PDB entry 6V6W | X-ray diffraction, 6.50 A resolution (low resolution: residue-level contacts below are approximate; hydrogen-bond / salt-bridge calls are withheld) | chains G and I of the 6 polymer chains in the assembly

[Chain G]
Protein: Envelope glycoprotein gp120
Organism: Human immunodeficiency virus 1
Reference sequence: Q2N0S6 (Q2N0S6_9HIV1); the construct lacks a stretch of the UniProt sequence and is renumbered around it, so the offset changes along the chain: 31-140 = UniProt 30-139; 149-185 = UniProt 140-176; 188-309 = UniProt 187-308; 312-321 = UniProt 309-318; 2 more segments
Amino-acid sequence (485 residues; each row starts with the number of its first residue; note: 13 numbers in that range are skipped by the numbering (no residue carries them; nothing is unmodelled there); a row labelled like 185A-185J holds insertion residues (185A, then the next letters in order)):
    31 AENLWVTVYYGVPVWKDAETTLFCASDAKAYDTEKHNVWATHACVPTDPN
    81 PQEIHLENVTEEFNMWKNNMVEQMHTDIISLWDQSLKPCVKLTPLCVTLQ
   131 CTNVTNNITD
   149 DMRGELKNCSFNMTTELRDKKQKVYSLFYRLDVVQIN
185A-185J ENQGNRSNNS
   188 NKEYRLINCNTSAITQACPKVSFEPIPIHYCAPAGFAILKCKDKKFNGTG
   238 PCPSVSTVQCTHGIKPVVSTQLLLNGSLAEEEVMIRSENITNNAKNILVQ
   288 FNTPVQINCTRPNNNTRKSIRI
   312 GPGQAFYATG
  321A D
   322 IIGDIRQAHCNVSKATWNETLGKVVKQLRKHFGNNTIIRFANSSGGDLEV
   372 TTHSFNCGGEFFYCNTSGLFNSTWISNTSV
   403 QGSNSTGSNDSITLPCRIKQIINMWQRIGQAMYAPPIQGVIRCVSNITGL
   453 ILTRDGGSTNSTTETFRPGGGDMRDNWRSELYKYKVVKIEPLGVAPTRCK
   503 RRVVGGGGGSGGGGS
Unresolved in the structure: 31-32, 185A-185J, 403-409, 505-517
Disulfide bonds: Cys54-Cys74, Cys119-Cys205, Cys126-Cys196, Cys131-Cys157, Cys218-Cys247, Cys228-Cys239, Cys296-Cys331, Cys378-Cys445, Cys385-Cys418
Glycans and other covalent adducts: glycan linked to Asn88, Asn332; N-acetylglucosamine (NAG) linked to Asn133, Asn137, Asn156, Asn234, Asn262, Asn295, Asn301, Asn339, Asn363, Asn448
Differences from the reference sequence: conflict Asp62 (Glu61 in Q2N0S6), Asn332 (Thr330 in Q2N0S6), Cys501 (Ala498 in Q2N0S6); expression tag (507-517)
Reported in the primary citation:
  - mutagenesis - N301A: decreased binding to 438-B11
  - mutagenesis - N137A, N156A, N295A: unchanged binding to 438-B11

[Chain I]
Protein: B11 DSS Fab heavy chain
Organism: Human immunodeficiency virus 1
Notes: antibody fragment or engineered binder
Amino-acid sequence (235 residues; row label = number of the first residue in the row; note: 3 numbers in that range are skipped by the numbering (no residue carries them; nothing is unmodelled there); a row labelled like 82A-82C holds insertion residues (82A, then the next letters in order)):
     1 QVQLVQSGAEVRKPGSSVTISCKPVGGTFTNFAIHWVRQAPGQGLEWVGG
    51 RV
   52A P
    53 VVGIYKYGKKFHDRLRLYEDDPMKTVFLEL
82A-82C RSL
    83 TSDDTGVYYCTRWRG
97A-97E AGMAP
100C-100M YDTSSYYNDAS
   101 DVWGPGTKVIVSAASTKGPSVFPLAPSSKSTSGGTAALGCLVKDYFPEPV
   151 TVSWNSGALTSGVHTFPAVLQSSGLYSLSSVVTVPSSSLGTQTYICNVNH
   201 KPSNTKVDKKVEPKSCDK
Unresolved in the structure: 97A-97E, 130-131, 217-218
Disulfide bonds: Cys22-Cys92, Cys140-Cys196

[Interface between chain G and chain I]
Residue-residue contacts (8; chain G residue first):
  Ile323(G) - Asp73(I)
  Gly324(G) - Lys76(I)
  Asp325(G) - Phe29(I)
  Asp325(G) - Thr30(I)
  Asp325(G) - Lys76(I)
  Arg327(G) - Asp100D(I)
  Arg327(G) - Thr100E(I)
  Gln328(G) - Tyr100C(I)
Other interface residues (no listed pair), chain G (6 interface residues in all): Thr415

[In short]
Chain G and chain I form an interface of 6 and 7 residues respectively. Covalently linked N-acetylglucosamine:
at Asn88(G), Asn133(G), Asn137(G), Asn156(G), Asn234(G) and Asn262(G) and 6 more. The paper reports that N301A
of chain G reduces binding to 438-B11; N137A, N156A and N295A of chain G leave binding to 438-B11 unchanged.
Chain G is Envelope glycoprotein gp120 and chain I is B11 DSS Fab heavy chain, both from Human
immunodeficiency virus 1; the structure, Crystal structure of antibody 438-B11 DSS mutant (Cys98A-100aA) in
complex with an uncleaved prefusion optimized (UFO) ..., was determined by X-ray diffraction together with
6UTK, 6UUH, 6UUL and 6UUM from the same study.
